6CNF - chains S and X of the 21 polymer chains in the assembly; structure by electron microscopy, 4.50 A resolution (low resolution: residue-level contacts below are approximate; hydrogen-bond / salt-bridge calls are withheld).

== Chain S ==
Molecule: Transcription factor TFIIIB component B''
From: Saccharomyces cerevisiae (strain ATCC 204508 / S288c)
Reference sequence: P46678 (TFC5_YEAST); the construct has insertions or renumbered stretches relative to UniProt, so the offset changes along the chain: -39 to 276 = UniProt 1-316; 360-594 = UniProt 360-594
Amino-acid sequence (594 residues; each row starts with the number of its first residue; note: 40 numbers in that range are skipped by the numbering (no residue carries them; nothing is unmodelled there); numbers below 1 keep their minus sign (Met-39 is residue -39); X marks 43 residues of unknown identity (built as UNK)):
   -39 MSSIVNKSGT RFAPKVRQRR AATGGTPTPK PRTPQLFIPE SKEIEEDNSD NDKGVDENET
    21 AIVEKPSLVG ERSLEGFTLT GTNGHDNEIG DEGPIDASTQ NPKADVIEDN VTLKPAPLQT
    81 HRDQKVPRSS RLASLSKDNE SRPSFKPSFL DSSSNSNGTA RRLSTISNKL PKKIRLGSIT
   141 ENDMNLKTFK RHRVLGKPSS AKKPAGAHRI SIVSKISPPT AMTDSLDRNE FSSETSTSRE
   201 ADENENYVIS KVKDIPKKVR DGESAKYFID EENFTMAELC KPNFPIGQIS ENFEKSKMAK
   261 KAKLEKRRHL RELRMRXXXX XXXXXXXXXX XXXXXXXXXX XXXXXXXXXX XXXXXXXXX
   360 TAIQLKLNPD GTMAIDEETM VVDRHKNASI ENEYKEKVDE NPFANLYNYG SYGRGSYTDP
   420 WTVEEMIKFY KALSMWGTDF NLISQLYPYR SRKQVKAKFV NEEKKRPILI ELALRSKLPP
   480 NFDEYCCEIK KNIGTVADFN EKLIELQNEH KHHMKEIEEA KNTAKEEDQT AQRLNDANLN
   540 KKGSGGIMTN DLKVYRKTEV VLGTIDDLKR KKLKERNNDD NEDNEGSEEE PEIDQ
Unresolved in the structure: -39 to 276, 534-594
Swiss-Prot annotation at these positions:
  - modified residue (Phosphoserine): Ser9, Ser138

== Chain X ==
Molecule: 79-nt DNA strand
Sequence (79 nucleotides; row label = number of the first residue in the row):
     1 TTCAACATAT ATTAGTAATA CTTTTTCTGT AAAAGTGACA CAAGATAAAA ATTTTTTTTG
    61 TCCAAGTTGG TTAAGGCGT
Unresolved in the structure: 30-61

== How chain S and chain X interact ==
Residue-residue contacts (9; chain S residue first):
  Arg413(S) - DT8(X)
  Arg413(S) - DA9(X)
  Arg413(S) - DT10(X)
  Gly414(S) - DT8(X)
  Gly414(S) - DA9(X)
  Thr417(S) - DA7(X)
  Ala456(S) - DT8(X)
  Asn460(S) - DC6(X)
  Asn460(S) - DA7(X)
Also at the interface, not in a pair above, chain S (8 interface residues in all): Ser415, Gln453, Lys464
Also at the interface, not in a pair above, chain X (6 interface residues in all): DT2

== Overview ==
Chain S and chain X form an interface of 8 and 6 residues respectively.
Here chain S is Transcription factor TFIIIB component B'' (Saccharomyces cerevisiae (strain ATCC 204508 /
S288c)) and chain X is a 79-nt DNA strand. Entry 6CNF (Yeast RNA polymerase III elongation complex) was
determined by electron microscopy together with 6CNB, 6CNC and 6CND from the same study.
